3F0Q - chain X; structure by X-ray diffraction, 2.08 A resolution.

# Chain X
Name: Trimethoprim-sensitive dihydrofolate reductase
From: Staphylococcus aureus RF122
Notes: EC 1.5.1.3
Reference sequence: Q2YY41 (Q2YY41_STAAB); residues 1-157 here correspond to UniProt positions 2-158 (UniProt number = residue number + 1)
Chain sequence (157 residues; each row starts with the number of its first residue):
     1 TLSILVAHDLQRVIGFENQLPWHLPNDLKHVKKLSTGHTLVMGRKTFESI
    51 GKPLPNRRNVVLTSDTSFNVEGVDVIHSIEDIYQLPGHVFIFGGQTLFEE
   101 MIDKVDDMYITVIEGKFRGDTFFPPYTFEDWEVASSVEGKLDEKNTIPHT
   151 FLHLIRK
Small-molecule neighbours:
  - 52V (5-[(3S)-3-(5-methoxy-2',6'-dimethylbiphenyl-3-yl)but-1-yn-1-yl]-6-methylpyrimidine-2,4-diamine): L5, V6, A7, L20, D27, L28, H30, V31, K32, M42, T46, F47, I50, K52, P53, L54, N59, F92, T111
  - NADPH (NDP; NADPH dihydro-nicotinamide-adenine-dinucleotide phosphate): V6, A7, I14, G15, F16, N18, Q19, L20, W22, G43, R44, K45, T46, L62, T63, S64, D65, H77, I79, F92, G93, G94, Q95, T96, L97, F98, E100, T121
What the authors report for this chain:
  - binding site for 52V: L5, L20, D27, L28, I50, L54, F92
  - mutagenesis - V31F/F92L (13-fold), V31Y/F92I (18-fold), V31Y/F92S (9-fold): decreased binding to 52V
  - mutagenesis - I50W/F92S: abolished catalytic activity
  - mutagenesis - V31Y/F92I: decreased stability
  - mutagenesis - V31F/F92L, V31Y/F92I, V31Y/F92S: decreased catalytic activity

# Summary
Chain X binds NADPH and compound 52V. The paper reports a binding site for 52V at L5, L20 and D27 among
others; V31F/F92L, V31Y/F92I and V31Y/F92S reduce binding to 52V.
Chain X is Trimethoprim-sensitive dihydrofolate reductase (Staphylococcus aureus RF122); the structure,
Staphylococcus aureus dihydrofolate reductase complexed with NADPH and
2,4-Diamino-5-[3-(3-methoxy-5-(2,6-dimethylphenyl)phenyl)but-1-ynyl]-6-methylpyrimidine, was determined by
X-ray diffraction together with 3LG4 from the same study.
